PDB entry 6OZN | X-ray diffraction, 1.90 A resolution | chains A and C of the 4 polymer chains in the assembly

Chain A:
Protein: Endonuclease V
Organism: Mus musculus
Notes: EC 3.1.26.-
Reference sequence: Q8C9A2 (ENDOV_MOUSE); numbering as in UniProt (aligned over 1-253)
Sequence (253 residues; numbered 1 to 253; the number before each row is that of its first residue):
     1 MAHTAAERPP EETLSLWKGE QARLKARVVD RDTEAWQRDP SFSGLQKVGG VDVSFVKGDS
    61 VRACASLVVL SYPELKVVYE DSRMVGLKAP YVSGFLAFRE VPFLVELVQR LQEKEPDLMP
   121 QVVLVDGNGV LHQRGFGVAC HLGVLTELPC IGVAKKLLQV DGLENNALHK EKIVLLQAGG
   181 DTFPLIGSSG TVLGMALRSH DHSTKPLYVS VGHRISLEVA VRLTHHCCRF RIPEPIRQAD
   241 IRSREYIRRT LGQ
Disordered / not traced: 1-6, 252-253
Bound ions: Mn2+ site 1 near Gln46 (its only coordinating residue here); Mn2+ site 2: Asp52, Asp240 (shared with U12(C) of chain C); Mn2+ site 3: Asp52, Asp126 (shared with A11(C), U12(C) of chain C)
Reported in the primary citation:
  - binding site for the 23-nt DNA/RNA hybrid strand (chain C): Glu100, Gln159
  - specificity-determining residues: Gln159
  - mutagenesis - K155A: abolished catalytic activity
  - mutagenesis - K155M, R244A (10-fold): decreased catalytic activity
  - binding site for the 23-nt DNA/RNA hybrid strand: Arg244
  - catalytic residues: Asp240 (proposed by the authors, not directly observed)

Chain C:
Molecule: 23-nt DNA/RNA hybrid strand
Sequence (23 nucleotides; each row starts with the number of its first residue):
     1 CGGUAACCCI AUAUGCAUGC AUU
Disordered / not traced: 1-8
Bound ions: Mn2+ site 1: A11, U12 (shared with Asp52(A), Asp126(A) of chain A); Mn2+ site 2: U12 (shared with Asp52(A), Asp240(A) of chain A); Mn2+ site 3: U12, A13

How chain A and chain C interact:
Pairs across the interface (36; chain A residue first):
  Asp52(A) - U12(C)  phosphate contact
  Val53(A) - U12(C)  sugar contact
  Ser54(A) - A13(C)  hydrogen bond to the phosphate
  Phe55(A) - U12(C)  sugar contact
  Phe55(A) - A13(C)  hydrogen bond to the phosphate
  Lys57(A) - A13(C)  sugar contact
  Tyr91(A) - DI10(C)  hydrogen bond to the phosphate
  Tyr91(A) - A11(C)  stacking on the base
  Ser93(A) - C9(C)  hydrogen bond to the phosphate
  Ser93(A) - DI10(C)  hydrogen bond to the phosphate
  Gly94(A) - DI10(C)  base contact
  Phe95(A) - DI10(C)  base contact
  Leu96(A) - DI10(C)  base contact
  Leu96(A) - A11(C)  sugar contact
  Glu100(A) - A11(C)  hydrogen bond to the sugar
  Asp126(A) - A11(C)  phosphate contact
  Asp126(A) - U12(C)  phosphate contact
  Gly127(A) - DI10(C)  base contact
  Asn128(A) - DI10(C)  hydrogen bond to the sugar
  His132(A) - DI10(C)  base contact
  Gln133(A) - C9(C)  hydrogen bond to the phosphate
  Gly137(A) - DI10(C)  base contact
  Val138(A) - DI10(C)  base contact
  Ala154(A) - DI10(C)  phosphate contact
  Ala154(A) - A11(C)  phosphate contact
  Lys155(A) - A11(C)  salt bridge to the phosphate
  Lys155(A) - U12(C)  salt bridge to the phosphate
  Lys156(A) - DI10(C)  phosphate contact
  Lys156(A) - A11(C)  phosphate contact
  Lys156(A) - U12(C)  hydrogen bond to the base
  Leu157(A) - C9(C)  hydrogen bond to the sugar
  Leu158(A) - C9(C)  sugar contact
  Leu158(A) - DI10(C)  sugar contact
  Gln159(A) - C9(C)  hydrogen bond to the sugar
  Asp240(A) - U12(C)  phosphate contact
  Arg244(A) - A13(C)  phosphate contact

In short:
26 residues of chain A face 5 of chain C across their interface; the contacts include 11 hydrogen bonds, 2
salt bridges and 1 aromatic stacking contact. Polar pairs include Lys156(A)-U12(C), Glu100(A)-A11(C) and
Asn128(A)-DI10(C). From the paper: the catalytic residue Asp240(A); K155M and R244A of chain A reduce
catalytic activity.
Chain A is Endonuclease V (Mus musculus) and chain C is a 23-nt DNA/RNA hybrid strand; the structure, Crystal
structure of Mus musculus (Mm) Endonuclease V in complex with a 23mer RNA oligo containing ..., was determined
by X-ray diffraction together with 6OZF, 6OZG, 6OZH, 6OZI, 6OZJ, 6OZK and 7 further entries from the same
study.
